Entry 7MWQ (X-ray diffraction, 2.56 A resolution); this record covers chains A and D.

# Chain A
Molecule: LHD29A53
Source organism: synthetic construct
Sequence (208 residues; numbered 1 to 208; the number before each row is that of its first residue):
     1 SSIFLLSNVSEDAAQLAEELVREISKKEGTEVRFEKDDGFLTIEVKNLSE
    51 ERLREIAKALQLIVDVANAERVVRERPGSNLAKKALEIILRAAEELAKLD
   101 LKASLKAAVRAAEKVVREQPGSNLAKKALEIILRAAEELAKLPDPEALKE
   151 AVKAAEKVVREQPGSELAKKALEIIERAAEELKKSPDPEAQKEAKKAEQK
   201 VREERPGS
Disordered / not traced: 205-208

# Chain D
Molecule: LHD29B53
Source organism: synthetic construct
Sequence (208 residues; row label = number of the first residue in the row):
     1 TWQWVLINISEEARQLIEKAVRAISKKEGTEVHFEKDDGVLHIRVKNLHE
    51 KRAREIHKVAKLILEVAAAERIVRERPGSNLAKKALEIILRAAEELAKAD
   101 VDAALEAAVRAAEKVVREQPGSNLAKKALEIILRAAEELAKLPDPEALKE
   151 AVKAAEKVVREQPGSELAKKALEIIERAAEELKKSPDPEAQKEAKKAEQK
   201 VREERPGS
Disordered / not traced: 205-208

# How chain A and chain D interact
Contacting residue pairs (39):
  S1(A) - T1(D)  hydrogen bond (side chain-backbone)
  S1(A) - W2(D)
  S1(A) - Q3(D)  hydrogen bond (backbone-backbone)
  S2(A) - Q3(D)  hydrogen bond
  I3(A) - W2(D)  hydrophobic
  I3(A) - Q3(D)  hydrogen bond (backbone-backbone)
  I3(A) - W4(D)
  I3(A) - V5(D)  hydrogen bond (backbone-backbone)
  F4(A) - V5(D)
  L5(A) - V5(D)  hydrogen bond (backbone-backbone)
  L5(A) - L6(D)
  L5(A) - I7(D)  hydrogen bond (backbone-backbone)
  L5(A) - I9(D)
  L6(A) - I7(D)  hydrophobic
  S7(A) - I7(D)  hydrogen bond (backbone-backbone)
  S7(A) - N8(D)  hydrogen bond (backbone-side chain)
  S7(A) - I9(D)
  S7(A) - R71(D)  hydrogen bond
  N8(A) - N8(D)  hydrogen bond (backbone-side chain)
  N8(A) - R71(D)
  E35(A) - H57(D)  salt bridge
  E35(A) - K61(D)  salt bridge
  D37(A) - K61(D)  salt bridge
  F40(A) - K61(D)
  F40(A) - L64(D)  hydrophobic
  F40(A) - E65(D)
  T42(A) - H57(D)
  E44(A) - W2(D)
  E50(A) - Q3(D)  hydrogen bond
  L53(A) - Q3(D)
  R54(A) - E35(D)  salt bridge
  R54(A) - H42(D)
  R54(A) - R44(D)
  A57(A) - I7(D)
  L60(A) - I7(D)  hydrophobic
  Q61(A) - I7(D)
  Q61(A) - D38(D)  hydrogen bond (side chain-backbone)
  Q61(A) - V40(D)
  N68(A) - N8(D)  hydrogen bond
Interface residues without a listed pair, chain A (24 interface residues in all): D38, G39, K58, V64
Interface residues without a listed pair, chain D (22 interface residues in all): D37, A60, A68

# Summary
Chain A and chain D form an interface of 24 and 22 residues respectively; the contacts include 14 hydrogen
bonds and 4 salt bridges. Polar contacts include E35(A)-H57(D), E35(A)-K61(D) and D37(A)-K61(D).
Chain A is LHD29A53 and chain D is LHD29B53, both from synthetic construct; the structure, Structure of De
Novo designed beta sheet heterodimer LHD29A53/B53, was determined by X-ray diffraction, deposited together
with 7MWR.
